PDB entry 6S8G | electron microscopy, 3.50 A resolution | chains A and B of the 4 polymer chains in the assembly

[Chain A (and B)]
Molecule: Lipopolysaccharide ABC transporter, ATP-binding protein LptB
Organism: Shigella flexneri
Notes: chain B of this document is another copy of the same molecule, construct and numbering; everything in this record applies to it too
Reference sequence: E7T9E6 (E7T9E6_SHIFL); residues 1-241 here = UniProt positions 1-241
Chain sequence (241 residues; each row starts with the number of its first residue):
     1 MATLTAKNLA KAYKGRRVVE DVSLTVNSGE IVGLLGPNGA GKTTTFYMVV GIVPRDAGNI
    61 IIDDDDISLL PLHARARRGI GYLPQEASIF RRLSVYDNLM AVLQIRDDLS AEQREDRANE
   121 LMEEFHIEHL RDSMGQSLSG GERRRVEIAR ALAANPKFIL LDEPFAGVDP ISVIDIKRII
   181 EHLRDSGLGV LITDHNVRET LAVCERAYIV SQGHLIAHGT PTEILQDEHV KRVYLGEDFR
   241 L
Unresolved in the structure: 1, 240-241 (chain B: 1, 241)
Small-molecule neighbours:
  - AMP-PNP (ANP; phosphoaminophosphonic acid-adenylate ester), molecule 1: Tyr13, Arg16, Val18, Pro37, Asn38, Gly39, Gly41, Lys42, Thr43, Thr44, Gln85, His195
  - AMP-PNP (ANP), molecule 2: Leu130, Ser137, Leu138, Ser139, Gly140, Gly141, Glu142
Reported in the primary citation:
  - binding site for AMP-PNP: Tyr13, Asn38, Lys42, Thr43, Thr44, Gln85, Leu138, Ser139, Glu142, His195

[Interface between chain A and chain B]
Contacting residue pairs - 32 pairs, chain A then chain B:
  Arg16(A) - His129(B)
  Arg16(A) - Leu130(B)
  Pro37(A) - Asp169(B)
  Asn38(A) - Gly141(B)
  Asn38(A) - Glu142(B)
  Asn38(A) - Arg145(B)  hydrogen bond
  Asn38(A) - Val168(B)  hydrogen bond (side chain-backbone)
  Asn38(A) - Asp169(B)
  Gln85(A) - Gly140(B)
  His129(A) - Arg16(B)
  Leu130(A) - Arg16(B)
  Gly140(A) - Gln85(B)
  Gly141(A) - Asn38(B)
  Glu142(A) - Asn38(B)
  Arg145(A) - Asn38(B)  hydrogen bond
  Val168(A) - Asn38(B)  hydrogen bond (backbone-side chain)
  Val168(A) - His195(B)
  Asp169(A) - Pro37(B)
  Asp169(A) - Asn38(B)
  Pro170(A) - His195(B)
  Pro170(A) - Tyr234(B)
  Ile171(A) - Val233(B)
  Ile171(A) - Tyr234(B)
  Ile171(A) - Gly236(B)
  His195(A) - Val168(B)
  His195(A) - Pro170(B)
  Arg198(A) - Arg198(B)
  Arg198(A) - Arg240(B)
  Val233(A) - Ile171(B)
  Tyr234(A) - Pro170(B)
  Tyr234(A) - Ile171(B)
  Gly236(A) - Ile171(B)
Also at the interface, not in a pair above, chain A (25 interface residues in all): Ser139, Glu163, Gly167, Val197, Arg232, Leu235
Also at the interface, not in a pair above, chain B (26 interface residues in all): Ser139, Glu163, Gly167, Val197, Arg232, Leu235

[Summary]
Chain A and chain B form an interface of 25 and 26 residues respectively, with 4 hydrogen bonds. Polar pairs
include Asn38(A)-Arg145(B) and Asn38(A)-Val168(B). Ligands of chain A: AMP-PNP. The paper reports a binding
site for AMP-PNP at Tyr13(A), Asn38(A) and Lys42(A) among others.
Both chains are Lipopolysaccharide ABC transporter, ATP-binding protein LptB (Shigella flexneri). Entry 6S8G
(Cryo-EM structure of LptB2FGC in complex with AMP-PNP) was determined by electron microscopy, deposited
together with 6S8H and 6S8N.
